Entry 7MR2 (electron microscopy, 4.30 A resolution (low resolution: residue-level contacts below are approximate; hydrogen-bond / salt-bridge calls are withheld)); this record covers chains C and D of the 3 polymer chains in the assembly.

[Chain C]
Protein: RecBCD enzyme subunit RecC
Organism: Escherichia coli (strain K12)
Notes: EC 3.1.11.5
UniProt: P07648 (RECC_ECOLI); numbering as in UniProt (aligned over 1-1122)
Amino-acid sequence (1122 residues; each row starts with the number of its first residue):
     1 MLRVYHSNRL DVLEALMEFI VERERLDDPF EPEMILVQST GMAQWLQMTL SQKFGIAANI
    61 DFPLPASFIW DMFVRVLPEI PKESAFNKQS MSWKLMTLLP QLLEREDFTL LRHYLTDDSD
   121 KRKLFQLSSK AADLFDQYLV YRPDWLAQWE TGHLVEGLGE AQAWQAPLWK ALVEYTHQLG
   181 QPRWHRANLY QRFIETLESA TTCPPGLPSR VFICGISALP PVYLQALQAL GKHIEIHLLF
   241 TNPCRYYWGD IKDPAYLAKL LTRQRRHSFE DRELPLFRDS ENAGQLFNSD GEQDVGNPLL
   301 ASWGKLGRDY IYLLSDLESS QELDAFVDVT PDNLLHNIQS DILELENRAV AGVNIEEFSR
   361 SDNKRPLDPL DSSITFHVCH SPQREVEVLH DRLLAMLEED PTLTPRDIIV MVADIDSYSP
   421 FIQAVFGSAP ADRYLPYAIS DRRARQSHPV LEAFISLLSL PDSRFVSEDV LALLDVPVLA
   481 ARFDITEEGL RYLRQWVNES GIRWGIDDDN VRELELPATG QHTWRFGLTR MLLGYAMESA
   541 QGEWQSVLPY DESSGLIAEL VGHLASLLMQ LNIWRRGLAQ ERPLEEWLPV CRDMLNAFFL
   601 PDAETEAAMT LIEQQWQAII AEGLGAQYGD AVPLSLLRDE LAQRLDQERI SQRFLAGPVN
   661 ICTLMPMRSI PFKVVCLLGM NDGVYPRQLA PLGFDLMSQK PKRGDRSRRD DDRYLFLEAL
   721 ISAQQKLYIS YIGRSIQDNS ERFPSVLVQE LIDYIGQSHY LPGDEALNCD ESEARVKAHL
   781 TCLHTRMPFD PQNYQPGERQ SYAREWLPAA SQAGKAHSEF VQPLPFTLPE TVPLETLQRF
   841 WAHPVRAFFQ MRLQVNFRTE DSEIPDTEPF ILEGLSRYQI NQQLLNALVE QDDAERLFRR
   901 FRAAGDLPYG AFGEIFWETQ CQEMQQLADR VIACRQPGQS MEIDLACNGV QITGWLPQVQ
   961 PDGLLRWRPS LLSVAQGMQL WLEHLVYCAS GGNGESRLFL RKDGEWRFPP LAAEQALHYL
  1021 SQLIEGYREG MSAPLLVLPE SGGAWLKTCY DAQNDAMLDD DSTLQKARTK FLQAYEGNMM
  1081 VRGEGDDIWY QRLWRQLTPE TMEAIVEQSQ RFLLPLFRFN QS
Unresolved in the structure: 791-814, 1122
Swiss-Prot annotation at these positions:
  - natural variant: Q647 to L655 (sequence variant, change not given here; In recC-1004)
  - mutagenesis: Q38 (Q38A: Acts at variant Chi sequences), L64 (L64A: Does not act at Chi), W70 (W70A: Does not act at Chi), D133 (D133A: Does not act at Chi), L134 (L134A: Acts at variant Chi sequences), D136 (D136A: Does not act at Chi), Q137 (Q137A: Acts at variant Chi sequences), R142 (R142A: Acts at variant Chi sequences), R186 (R186A/C/H: Does not act at Chi), D705 (D705A/H: Acts at variant Chi sequences)

[Chain D]
Protein: RecBCD enzyme subunit RecD
Organism: Escherichia coli (strain K12)
Notes: EC 3.1.11.5
UniProt: P04993 (RECD_ECOLI); residues 1-608 here = UniProt positions 1-608
Amino-acid sequence (608 residues; each row starts with the number of its first residue):
     1 MKLQKQLLEA VEHKQLRPLD VQFALTVAGD EHPAVTLAAA LLSHDAGEGH VCLPLSRLEN
    61 NEASHPLLAT CVSEIGELQN WEECLLASQA VSRGDEPTPM ILCGDRLYLN RMWCNERTVA
   121 RFFNEVNHAI EVDEALLAQT LDKLFPVSDE INWQKVAAAV ALTRRISVIS GGPGTGKTTT
   181 VAKLLAALIQ MADGERCRIR LAAPTGKAAA RLTESLGKAL RQLPLTDEQK KRIPEDASTL
   241 HRLLGAQPGS QRLRHHAGNP LHLDVLVVDE ASMIDLPMMS RLIDALPDHA RVIFLGDRDQ
   301 LASVEAGAVL GDICAYANAG FTAERARQLS RLTGTHVPAG TGTEAASLRD SLCLLQKSYR
   361 FGSDSGIGQL AAAINRGDKT AVKTVFQQDF TDIEKRLLQS GEDYIAMLEE ALAGYGRYLD
   421 LLQARAEPDL IIQAFNEYQL LCALREGPFG VAGLNERIEQ FMQQKRKIHR HPHSRWYEGR
   481 PVMIARNDSA LGLFNGDIGI ALDRGQGTRV WFAMPDGNIK SVQPSRLPEH ETTWAMTVHK
   541 SQGSEFDHAA LILPSQRTPV VTRELVYTAV TRARRRLSLY ADERILSAAI ATRTERRSGL
   601 AALFSSRE
Unresolved in the structure: 1, 125-608

[How chain C and chain D interact]
Pairs across the interface (23):
  R525(C) with T26(D)
  L532(C) with T26(D)
  G534(C) with R111(D)
  Y535(C) with R111(D)
  A536(C) with L109(D); N110(D); R111(D)
  M537(C) with N110(D); R111(D)
  E538(C) with R111(D)
  Q541(C) with P97(D)
  W544(C) with Q89(D); P97(D); T98(D); P99(D)
  Q545(C) with Q89(D)
  S554(C) with R111(D)
  A558(C) with L19(D)
  E559(C) with L19(D)
  G562(C) with L19(D); Q22(D)
  A565(C) with Q22(D)
  M569(C) with Q22(D)
Interface residues without a listed pair, chain C (18 interface residues in all): E543, H563
Interface residues without a listed pair, chain D (12 interface residues in all): F23, A90

[Overview]
Chain C and chain D form an interface of 18 and 12 residues respectively. Curated annotation (UniProt) lists
10 mutagenesis sites on chain C.
Here chain C is RecBCD enzyme subunit RecC and chain D is RecBCD enzyme subunit RecD, both from Escherichia
coli (strain K12). Entry 7MR2 (Cryo-EM structure of RecBCD with undocked RecBNuc and flexible RecD) was
determined by electron microscopy, deposited together with 7MR0, 7MR1, 7MR3 and 7MR4.
